Entry 7YYO (electron microscopy, 2.87 A resolution); this record covers chains D and E of the 16 polymer chains in the assembly.

Chain D:
Name: Ribulose bisphosphate carboxylase small chain
Notes: EC 4.1.1.39
UniProtKB: A0A182AM64 (A0A182AM64_9CYAN); numbering as in UniProt (aligned over 1-113)
Amino-acid sequence (113 residues; numbered 1 to 113; the number before each row is that of its first residue):
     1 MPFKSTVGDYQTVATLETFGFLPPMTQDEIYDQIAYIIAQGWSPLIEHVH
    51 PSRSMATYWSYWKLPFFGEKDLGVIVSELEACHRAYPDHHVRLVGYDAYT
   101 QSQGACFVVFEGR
Disordered / not traced: 1-5

Chain E:
Name: Ribulose bisphosphate carboxylase large chain
Notes: EC 4.1.1.39
UniProtKB: A5CKD0 (A5CKD0_9CYAN); numbering as in UniProt (aligned over 1-470)
Amino-acid sequence (470 residues; row label = number of the first residue in the row):
     1 MSKKYDAGVKEYRDTYWTPDYVPLDTDLLACFKCTGQEGVPKEEVAAAVA
    51 AESSTGTWSTVWSELLVDLDFYKGRCYRIEDVPGDKEAFYAFIAYPLDLF
   101 EEGSVTNVLTSLVGNVFGFKALRHLRLEDIRFPMAFIKTCPGPPNGICVE
   151 RDRMNKYGRPLLGCTIKPKLGLSGKNYGRVVYECLRGGLDFTKDDENINS
   201 QPFQRWQNRFEFVAEAVALAQQETGEKKGHYLNCTAATPEEMYERAEFAK
   251 ELGQPIIMHDYITGGFTANTGLSKWCRKNGMLLHIHRAMHAVIDRHPKHG
   301 IHFRVLAKCLRLSGGDQLHTGTVVGKLEGDRQTTLGFIDQLRESFIPEDR
   351 SRGNFFDQDWGSMPGVFAVASGGIHVWHMPALVAIFGDDSVLQFGGGTHG
   401 HPWGSAAGAAANRVALEACVKARNAGREIEKESRDILMEAAKHSPELAIA
   451 LETWKEIKFEFDTVDKLDVQ
Disordered / not traced: 1-10, 329, 457-470
Bound ions: Mg2+ near Gly373 (its only coordinating residue here)
Ligand contacts: 2-carboxyarabinitol-1,5-diphosphate (CAP): Lys167, Gly372, Gly373, Phe394, Gly395, Gly396, Gly397, Gly400, Trp454

Interface between chain D and chain E:
Pairs across the interface (24):
  Glu47(D) - Arg179(E)  salt bridge
  Arg53(D) - Leu219(E)
  Arg53(D) - Glu223(E)  salt bridge
  Thr57(D) - Lys175(E)
  Thr57(D) - Glu215(E)  hydrogen bond
  Tyr58(D) - Lys175(E)  hydrogen bond (side chain-backbone)
  Tyr58(D) - Gly178(E)
  Tyr58(D) - Arg179(E)
  Tyr58(D) - Tyr182(E)  hydrophobic
  Tyr58(D) - Phe212(E)  hydrogen bond (side chain-backbone)
  Tyr58(D) - Ala216(E)  hydrophobic
  Tyr58(D) - Leu219(E)
  Trp59(D) - Arg179(E)  hydrogen bond (backbone-side chain)
  Trp59(D) - Tyr182(E)
  Tyr61(D) - Arg179(E)
  Tyr61(D) - Glu183(E)
  Leu64(D) - Pro402(E)
  Leu64(D) - Trp403(E)
  Leu64(D) - Gly404(E)
  Tyr96(D) - Asn176(E)
  Gln101(D) - Gly171(E)
  Gln101(D) - Leu172(E)
  Gln101(D) - Ser173(E)  hydrogen bond (backbone-side chain)
  Gln101(D) - Asn176(E)
Interface residues without a listed pair, chain D (10 interface residues in all): Ser60
Interface residues without a listed pair, chain E (18 interface residues in all): Gln222

Overview:
Chain D and chain E form an interface of 10 and 18 residues respectively; the contacts include 5 hydrogen
bonds and 2 salt bridges. Polar pairs include Glu47(D)-Arg179(E), Arg53(D)-Glu223(E) and Thr57(D)-Glu215(E).
Bound to chain E: 2-carboxyarabinitol-1,5-diphosphate.
Chain D is Ribulose bisphosphate carboxylase small chain and chain E is Ribulose bisphosphate carboxylase
large chain; the structure, Cryo-EM structure of an a-carboxysome RuBisCO enzyme at 2.9 A resolution, was
determined by electron microscopy together with 8CMY from the same study.
